8WK4 - chains p and a of the 45 polymer chains in the assembly; structure by electron microscopy, 3.70 A resolution.

== Chain p ==
Name: Flagellar basal body rod protein FlgB
Organism: Salmonella enterica subsp. enterica serovar Typhimurium str. LT2
Reference sequence: P16437 (FLGB_SALTY); residues 1-138 here = UniProt positions 1-138
Sequence (138 residues; row label = number of the first residue in the row):
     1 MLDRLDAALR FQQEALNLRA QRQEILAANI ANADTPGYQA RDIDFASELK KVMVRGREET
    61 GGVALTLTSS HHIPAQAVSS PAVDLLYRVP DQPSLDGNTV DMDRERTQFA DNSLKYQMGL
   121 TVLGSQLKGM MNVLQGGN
Unresolved in the structure: 1-62, 76-138

== Chain a ==
Name: Flagellar M-ring protein
Organism: Salmonella enterica subsp. enterica serovar Typhimurium str. LT2
Reference sequence: P15928 (FLIF_SALTY); numbering as in UniProt (aligned over 1-560)
Sequence (560 residues; row label = number of the first residue in the row):
     1 MSATASTATQ PKPLEWLNRL RANPRIPLIV AGSAAVAIVV AMVLWAKTPD YRTLFSNLSD
    61 QDGGAIVAQL TQMNIPYRFA NGSGAIEVPA DKVHELRLRL AQQGLPKGGA VGFELLDQEK
   121 FGISQFSEQV NYQRALEGEL ARTIETLGPV KSARVHLAMP KPSLFVREQK SPSASVTVTL
   181 EPGRALDEGQ ISAVVHLVSS AVAGLPPGNV TLVDQSGHLL TQSNTSGRDL NDAQLKFAND
   241 VESRIQRRIE AILSPIVGNG NVHAQVTAQL DFANKEQTEE HYSPNGDASK ATLRSRQLNI
   301 SEQVGAGYPG GVPGALSNQP APPNEAPIAT PPTNQQNAQN TPQTSTSTNS NSAGPRSTQR
   361 NETSNYEVDR TIRHTKMNVG DIERLSVAVV VNYKTLADGK PLPLTADQMK QIEDLTREAM
   421 GFSDKRGDTL NVVNSPFSAV DNTGGELPFW QQQSFIDQLL AAGRWLLVLV VAWILWRKAV
   481 RPQLTRRVEE AKAAQEQAQV RQETEEAVEV RLSKDEQLQQ RRANQRLGAE VMSQRIREMS
   541 DNDPRVVALV IRQWMSNDHE
Unresolved in the structure: 1-228, 306-352, 440-560

== How chain p and chain a interact ==
Residue-residue contacts (16; chain p residue first):
  L65(p) - S295(a)
  L65(p) - R296(a)
  L65(p) - Q297(a)
  T66(p) - R294(a)
  T66(p) - S295(a)  hydrogen bond (backbone-side chain)
  T66(p) - N365(a)
  L67(p) - N365(a)
  T68(p) - R294(a)
  T68(p) - E367(a)  hydrogen bond
  H72(p) - N365(a)  hydrogen bond
  H72(p) - Y366(a)  hydrogen bond (side chain-backbone)
  H72(p) - E367(a)  salt bridge
  I73(p) - T363(a)
  I73(p) - N365(a)  hydrogen bond (backbone-side chain)
  A75(p) - Q297(a)
  A75(p) - T363(a)

== Overview ==
7 residues of chain p and 8 residues of chain a are in contact, with 5 hydrogen bonds and 1 salt bridge. Polar
contacts include H72(p)-E367(a), T66(p)-S295(a) and T68(p)-E367(a).
Here chain p is Flagellar basal body rod protein FlgB and chain a is Flagellar M-ring protein, both from
Salmonella enterica subsp. enterica serovar Typhimurium str. LT2. Entry 8WK4 (Cryo-EM structure of the MS ring
with FlgB and FliE within the flagellar motor-hook complex in ...) was determined by electron microscopy (same
publication as 8WHT, 8WIW, 8WK3, 8WKI, 8WKK, 8WKQ and 11 further entries).
